Entry 7W0E (electron microscopy, 4.03 A resolution (low resolution: residue-level contacts below are approximate; hydrogen-bond / salt-bridge calls are withheld)); this record covers chains C and A of the 4 polymer chains in the assembly.

Chain C:
Molecule: dsRNA
Sequence (53 nucleotides; numbered 0 to 52; the number before each row is that of its first residue; numbering starts at 0):
     0 AGAGACUUGGGCAAUGUGACUGCUGAUCAGCAGUCACAUUGCCCAAGUCU
    50 CUU
Ion coordination: Mg2+: C22 (shared with Asp1614(A) of chain A)

Chain A:
Protein: Dicer-2, isoform A
From: Drosophila melanogaster
Notes: EC 3.1.21.1, 3.1.26.-, 3.1.26.3, 3.6.1.3
Reference sequence: A1ZAW0 (A1ZAW0_DROME); residues 1-1722 here = UniProt positions 1-1722
Amino-acid sequence (1722 residues; numbered 1 to 1722; the number before each row is that of its first residue):
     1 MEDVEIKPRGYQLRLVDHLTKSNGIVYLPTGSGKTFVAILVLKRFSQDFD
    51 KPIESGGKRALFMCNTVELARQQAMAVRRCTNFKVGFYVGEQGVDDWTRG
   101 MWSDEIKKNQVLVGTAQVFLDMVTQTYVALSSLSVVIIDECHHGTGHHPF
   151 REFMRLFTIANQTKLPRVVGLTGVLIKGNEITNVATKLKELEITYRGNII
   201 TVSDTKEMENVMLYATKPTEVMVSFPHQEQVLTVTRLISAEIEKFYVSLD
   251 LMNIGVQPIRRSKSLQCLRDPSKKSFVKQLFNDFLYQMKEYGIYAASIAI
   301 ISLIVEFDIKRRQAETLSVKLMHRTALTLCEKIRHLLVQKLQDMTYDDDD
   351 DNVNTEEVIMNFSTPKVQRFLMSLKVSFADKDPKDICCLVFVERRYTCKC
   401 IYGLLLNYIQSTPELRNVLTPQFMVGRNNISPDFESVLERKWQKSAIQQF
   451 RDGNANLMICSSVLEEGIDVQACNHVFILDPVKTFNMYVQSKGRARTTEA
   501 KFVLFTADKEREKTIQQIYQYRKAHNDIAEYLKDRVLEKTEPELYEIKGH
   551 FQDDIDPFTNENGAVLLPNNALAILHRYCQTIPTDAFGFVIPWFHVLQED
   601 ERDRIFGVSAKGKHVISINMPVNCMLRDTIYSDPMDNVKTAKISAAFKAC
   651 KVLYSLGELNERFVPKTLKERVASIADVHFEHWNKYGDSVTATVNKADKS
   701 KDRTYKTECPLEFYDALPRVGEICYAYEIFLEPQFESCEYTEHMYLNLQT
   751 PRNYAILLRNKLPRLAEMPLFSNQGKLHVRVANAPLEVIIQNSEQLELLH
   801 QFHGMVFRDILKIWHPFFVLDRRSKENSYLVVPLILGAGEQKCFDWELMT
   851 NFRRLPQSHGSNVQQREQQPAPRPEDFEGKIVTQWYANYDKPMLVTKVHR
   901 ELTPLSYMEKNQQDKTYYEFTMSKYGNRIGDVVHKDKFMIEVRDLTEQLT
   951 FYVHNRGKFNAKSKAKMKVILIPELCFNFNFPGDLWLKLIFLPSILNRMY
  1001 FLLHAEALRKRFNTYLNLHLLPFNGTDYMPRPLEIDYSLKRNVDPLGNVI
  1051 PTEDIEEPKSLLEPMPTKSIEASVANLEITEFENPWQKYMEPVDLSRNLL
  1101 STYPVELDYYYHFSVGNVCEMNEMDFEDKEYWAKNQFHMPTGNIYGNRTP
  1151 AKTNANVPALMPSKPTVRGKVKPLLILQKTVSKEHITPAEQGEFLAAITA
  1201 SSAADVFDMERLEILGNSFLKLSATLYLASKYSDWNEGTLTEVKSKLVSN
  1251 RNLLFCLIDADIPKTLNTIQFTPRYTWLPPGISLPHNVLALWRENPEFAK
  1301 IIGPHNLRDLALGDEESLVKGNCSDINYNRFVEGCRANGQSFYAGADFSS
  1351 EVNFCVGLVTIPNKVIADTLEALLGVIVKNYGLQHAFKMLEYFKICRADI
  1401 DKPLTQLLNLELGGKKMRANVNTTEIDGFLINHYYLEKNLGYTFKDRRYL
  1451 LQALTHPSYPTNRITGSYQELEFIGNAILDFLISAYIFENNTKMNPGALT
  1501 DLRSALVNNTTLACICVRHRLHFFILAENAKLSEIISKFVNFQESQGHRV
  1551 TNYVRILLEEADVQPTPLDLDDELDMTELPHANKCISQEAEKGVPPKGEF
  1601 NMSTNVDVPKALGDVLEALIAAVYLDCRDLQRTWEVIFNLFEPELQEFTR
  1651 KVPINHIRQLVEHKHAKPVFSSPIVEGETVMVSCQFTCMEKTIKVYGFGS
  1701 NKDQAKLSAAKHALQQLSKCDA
Not modelled in the structure: 1, 1041-1168, 1553-1601, 1720-1722
Differences from the reference sequence: engineered mutation Asn1217 (Asp in A1ZAW0), Asn1476 (Asp in A1ZAW0)
Ion coordination: Mg2+ site 1: Asp1368 (shared with 1 residue of chain D); Mg2+ site 2: Asp1614 (shared with C22(C) of chain C)
Ligand contacts: ADP (adenosine-5'-diphosphate): Glu5, Ile6, Lys7, Pro8, Arg9, Gln12, Pro29, Thr30, Gly31, Ser32, Gly33, Lys34, Thr35, Phe36, Arg79, Tyr214, Asp469
Reported in the primary citation:
  - binding site for dsRNA: Arg1658, Lys1702
  - binding site for dsRNA (chain C): Lys1706
  - conformationally variable residues (domain motion): Gln580
  - mutagenesis - D1217N/D1476N: abolished catalytic activity

Chain C / chain A interface:
Pairs across the interface (51):
  A0(C) with Tyr740(A)
  G1(C) with Tyr740(A); Asn773(A); Gln774(A); Arg943(A); Asp944(A); Lys966(A)
  C11(C) with Ser1038(A)
  A18(C) with Ile1657(A)
  C19(C) with Asn1655(A); Ile1657(A)
  U20(C) with Ser1504(A); Asn1508(A); Asn1655(A)
  G21(C) with Asn1476(A); Val1507(A); Asn1508(A); Asn1509(A)
  C22(C) with Thr1241(A); Lys1244(A); Asn1476(A); Glu1617(A)
  U23(C) with Glu1237(A); Thr1241(A); Glu1472(A)
  G24(C) with Glu1242(A)
  C30(C) with Lys441(A)
  A31(C) with Leu438(A)
  G32(C) with Gln313(A); Leu438(A); Arg1463(A)
  U33(C) with Lys310(A); Arg1463(A)
  C34(C) with Lys273(A)
  A35(C) with Arg260(A); Ser272(A)
  C36(C) with His576(A)
  A37(C) with Leu572(A)
  U38(C) with His147(A); His148(A)
  U39(C) with Gly146(A); His147(A); His148(A); Lys177(A)
  G40(C) with Lys177(A); Gly178(A); Thr484(A)
  C41(C) with Asn179(A); Lys483(A); Thr484(A)
  C42(C) with Asn179(A)
Also at the interface, not in a pair above, chain C (25 interface residues in all): A2, A12
Also at the interface, not in a pair above, chain A (57 interface residues in all): Thr145, Pro149, Glu315, Gln443, Ala573, Ile591, Lys891, Leu945, Thr946, Lys962, Met967, Leu1039, Ser1201, Ser1202, Gly1238, Phe1473, Asp1614, Arg1658, Lys1706

In short:
Chain C and chain A form an interface of 25 and 57 residues respectively. Chain A binds ADP. Asp1614(A) and
C22(C) coordinate Mg2+ site 2. From the paper: a binding site for dsRNA at Arg1658(A) and Lys1702(A);
D1217N/D1476N of chain A abolish catalytic activity.
Here chain C is dsRNA and chain A is Dicer-2, isoform A (Drosophila melanogaster). Entry 7W0E
(dmDicer2-LoqsPD-dsRNA Active-dicing status) was determined by electron microscopy together with 7W0A, 7W0B,
7W0C, 7W0D and 7W0F from the same study.
